7BKB - chains L and K of the 24 polymer chains in the assembly; structure by electron microscopy, 3.50 A resolution.

Chain L:
Name: Formylmethanofuran dehydrogenase, subunit G
Organism: Methanospirillum hungatei JF-1
Notes: EC 1.2.99.5
Reference sequence: Q2FKZ5 (Q2FKZ5_METHJ); numbering as in UniProt (aligned over 1-146)
Chain sequence (146 residues; row label = number of the first residue in the row):
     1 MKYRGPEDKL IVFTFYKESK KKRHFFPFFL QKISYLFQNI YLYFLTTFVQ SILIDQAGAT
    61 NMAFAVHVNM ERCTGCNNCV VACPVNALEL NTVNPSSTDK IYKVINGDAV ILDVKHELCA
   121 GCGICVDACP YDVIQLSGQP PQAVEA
Disordered / not traced: 1-62, 142-146
Bound ions: 4Fe-4S cluster Fe site 1: C73, C76, C79, C129; 4Fe-4S cluster Fe site 2: C83, C119, C122, C125
Small-molecule neighbours:
  - 4Fe-4S cluster (SF4), molecule 1: V66, C83, P84, V85, I101, Y102, C119, A120, G121, C122, G123, I124, C125, L136
  - 4Fe-4S cluster (SF4), molecule 2: V68, C73, T74, G75, C76, N77, N78, C79, V104, A109, C129, P130, Y131, V133, I134

Chain K:
Name: Formylmethanofuran dehydrogenase, subunit F
Organism: Methanospirillum hungatei JF-1
Notes: EC 1.2.99.5
Reference sequence: Q2FKZ4 (Q2FKZ4_METHJ); residue numbers follow UniProt; this construct covers 1-388
Chain sequence (388 residues; numbered 1 to 388; the number before each row is that of its first residue):
     1 MSTLFPKYSK TTDGSKVIME QRLLQQVNNL ILDNDICTGC GICSEVCPEE AISVGAVGGV
    61 RRGLVDDAAS IHVDETKCSY CGVCVIMCPF SALALKVDGE ERLPILEKEG FPTYDKGTAI
   121 DQDKCVRCNI CDDVCPRDAI DRDVPLFEGE DKEGLAKGQA VELKIEFKVD DEKCTKCGIC
   181 GNLCEAINVL HKPFSPEIGK VEGEVIWDEA YCDGCNVCAE ACPSEAIKVT RTVVGQKKLG
   241 NVNIIDEDCC TCRWCAINCP TEAITVNKIF EGEITFHAEK CPGGCSTCVD VCPANAIYLP
   301 TPKPAKDMKG QIEAKIAVNK DFCILCGACV NACPGEDIIY LRRDSVKIKG KETDLFKKIK
   361 EKLFTPRTSK VKEQPSLAGS VELKAVSQ
Disordered / not traced: 1, 388
Bound ions: 4Fe-4S cluster Fe site 1: C37, C40, C43, C88; 4Fe-4S cluster Fe site 2: C47, C78, C81, C84; 4Fe-4S cluster Fe site 3: C125, C128, C131, C259; 4Fe-4S cluster Fe site 4: C135, C249, C252, C255; 4Fe-4S cluster Fe site 5: C174, C177, C180, C222; 4Fe-4S cluster Fe site 6: C184, C212, C215, C218; 4Fe-4S cluster Fe site 7: C281, C285, C288, C333; 4Fe-4S cluster Fe site 8: C292, C323, C326, C329
Small-molecule neighbours:
  - 4Fe-4S cluster (SF4), molecule 1: L30, C47, P48, E49, I52, V73, C78, S79, Y80, C81, G82, V83, C84
  - 4Fe-4S cluster (SF4), molecule 2: L32, C37, T38, G39, C40, I42, C43, I71, C88, P89, F90, A92, L93
  - 4Fe-4S cluster (SF4), molecule 3: I120, C125, V126, R127, C128, N129, I130, C131, R142, V242, C259, P260, T261, I264
  - 4Fe-4S cluster (SF4), molecule 4: C135, P136, R137, A139, I140, I244, C249, C250, T251, C252, R253, W254, C255, V266
  - 4Fe-4S cluster (SF4), molecule 5: V169, K173, C174, T175, K176, C177, I179, C180, C222, P223, S224, A226, I227
  - 4Fe-4S cluster (SF4), molecule 6: C184, A186, I187, W207, Y211, C212, D213, C215, N216, V217, C218
  - 4Fe-4S cluster (SF4), molecule 7: I274, C292, P293, A294, A296, I297, V318, C323, I324, L325, C326, G327, A328, C329, L341
  - 4Fe-4S cluster (SF4), molecule 8: F276, C281, P282, G283, C285, T287, C288, I316, C333, P334, G335, I338, I339

Interface between chain L and chain K:
Residue-residue contacts (49):
  A63(L) with E373(K), hydrogen bond (backbone-side chain); A378(K); G379(K), hydrogen bond (backbone-backbone); S380(K)
  F64(L) with G55(K); A56(K); G379(K); V381(K), hydrophobic
  P84(L) with P282(K); C285(K), hydrophobic; P334(K), hydrophobic
  V85(L) with P334(K)
  A87(L) with P282(K)
  L88(L) with P282(K), hydrophobic; V371(K), hydrophobic
  N91(L) with C281(K); K315(K), hydrogen bond (backbone-side chain)
  T92(L) with K280(K)
  V93(L) with E279(K), hydrogen bond (backbone-backbone); K280(K)
  S96(L) with E336(K)
  K115(L) with P375(K)
  E117(L) with K372(K), hydrogen bond (backbone-backbone); E373(K), hydrogen bond (backbone-backbone); P375(K)
  L118(L) with V371(K), hydrophobic
  A120(L) with P334(K), hydrophobic
  G121(L) with G58(K); G59(K), hydrogen bond (backbone-backbone)
  C122(L) with G58(K); G59(K); R62(K), hydrogen bond (backbone-side chain); T287(K)
  G123(L) with L64(K)
  I124(L) with R62(K); G284(K); C285(K), hydrophobic
  L136(L) with V65(K), hydrophobic
  S137(L) with D67(K)
  G138(L) with A56(K); V65(K); D67(K); A68(K); H72(K), hydrogen bond (backbone-side chain)
  Q139(L) with D67(K), hydrogen bond (side chain-backbone)
  P140(L) with A378(K); G379(K)
  P141(L) with A378(K); G379(K)
Interface residues without a listed pair, chain L (32 interface residues in all): A82, N94, S97, D99, H116, C119, V126, D127
Interface residues without a listed pair, chain K (30 interface residues in all): S286, A332

Summary:
32 residues of chain L face 30 of chain K across their interface; the contacts include 10 hydrogen bonds.
Polar contacts include A63(L)-E373(K), N91(L)-K315(K) and C122(L)-R62(K). Bound to chain L: 4Fe-4S cluster.
Ligands of chain K: 8 copies of 4Fe-4S cluster.
Here chain L is Formylmethanofuran dehydrogenase, subunit G and chain K is Formylmethanofuran dehydrogenase,
subunit F, both from Methanospirillum hungatei JF-1. Entry 7BKB (Formate dehydrogenase - heterodisulfide
reductase - formylmethanofuran dehydrogenase complex from Methanospirillum hungatei (hexameric, composite
structure)) was determined by electron microscopy together with 7BKC, 7BKD and 7BKE from the same study.
